5NEE - chain A; structure by X-ray diffraction, 1.70 A resolution.

== Chain A ==
Molecule: Carbonic anhydrase 2
From: Homo sapiens
Notes: EC 4.2.1.1
Reference sequence: P00918 (CAH2_HUMAN); the author numbering skips numbers that UniProt does not, so the offset changes along the chain: 1-125 = UniProt 1-125; 127-261 = UniProt 126-260
Amino-acid sequence (260 residues; each row starts with the number of its first residue; note: 1 number in that range is skipped by the numbering (no residue carries it; nothing is unmodelled there)):
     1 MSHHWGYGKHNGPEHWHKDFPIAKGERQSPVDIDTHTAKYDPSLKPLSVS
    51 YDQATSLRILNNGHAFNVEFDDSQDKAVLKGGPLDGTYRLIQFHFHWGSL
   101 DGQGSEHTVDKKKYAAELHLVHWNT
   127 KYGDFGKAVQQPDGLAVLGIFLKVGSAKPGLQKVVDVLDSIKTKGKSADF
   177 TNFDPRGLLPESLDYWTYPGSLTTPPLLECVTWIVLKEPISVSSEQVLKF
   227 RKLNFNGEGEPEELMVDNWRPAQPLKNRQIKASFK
Unresolved in the structure: 1-3
UniProt features mapped onto this chain:
  - active site: His-64 (Proton donor/acceptor)
  - binding site (Zn(2+)): His-94, His-96, His-119
  - binding site (substrate): Thr-199, Thr-200
  - site: Tyr-7 (Fine-tunes the proton-transfer properties of H-64), Asn-62 (Fine-tunes the proton-transfer properties of H-64), Asn-67 (Fine-tunes the proton-transfer properties of H-64), Gln-92 (Involved in the binding of some activators, including histamine and L-histidine)
  - modified residue: Ser-2 (N-acetylserine), Ser-166 (Phosphoserine), Ser-173 (Phosphoserine)
Ion coordination: Zn2+: His-94, His-96, His-119 (together with 8V5)
Residues lining bound ligands: 8V5 (5-(2-morpholin-4-ylcarbonyl-1,3-oxazol-5-yl)thiophene-2-sulfonamide): Asn-67, Ile-91, Gln-92, His-94, His-96, Glu-106, His-119, Val-121, Phe-131, Val-143, Ser-197, Leu-198, Thr-199, Thr-200, Trp-209

== Overview ==
Chain A binds compound 8V5. His-94, His-96 and His-119 coordinate Zn2+. UniProt lists active-site residue
His-64, 3 Zn2+-binding residues and substrate-binding residues Thr-199 and Thr-200.
Chain A is Carbonic anhydrase 2 (Homo sapiens); the structure, Crystal structure of human carbonic anhydrase
II in complex with the inhibitor 5-[2-(morpholine-4-carbonyl)1,3-oxazol-5-yl)]thiophene-2-sulfonammide, was
determined by X-ray diffraction, deposited together with 5NEA.
